Entry 6EL8 (X-ray diffraction, 1.61 A resolution); this record covers chains A and C of the 3 polymer chains in the assembly.

# Chain A
Protein: Forkhead box protein N1
Organism: Homo sapiens
UniProt: O15353 (FOXN1_HUMAN); numbering as in UniProt (aligned over 270-366)
Sequence (99 residues; each row starts with the number of its first residue):
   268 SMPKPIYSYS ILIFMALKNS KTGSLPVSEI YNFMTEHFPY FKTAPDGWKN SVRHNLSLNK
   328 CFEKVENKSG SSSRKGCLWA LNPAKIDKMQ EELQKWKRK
Disordered / not traced: 268, 337-341, 363-366
Differences from the reference sequence: expression tag (268-269)
Swiss-Prot annotation at these positions:
  - DNA-binding region: Lys271 (Fork-head)
  - natural variant: Arg320 (R320W: In TIDAND and TLIND), His321 (H321N: In TLIND; uncertain significance), Leu325 (L325P: In TLIND; uncertain significance)

# Chain C
Molecule: 13-nt DNA strand
Sequence (13 nucleotides; row label = number of the first residue in the row):
     1 TGAAGACGCC ACC

# Chain A / chain C interface
Contacting residue pairs - 12 pairs, chain A then chain C:
  Lys271(A) with DA6(C), salt bridge to the phosphate
  Ser275(A) with DG5(C), phosphate contact
  Tyr276(A) with DG5(C), hydrogen bond to the phosphate; DA6(C), hydrogen bond to the phosphate
  Asn317(A) with DC7(C), base contact; DG8(C), hydrogen bond to the base; DC9(C), base contact
  Ser318(A) with DA6(C), hydrogen bond to the base; DC7(C), base contact
  His321(A) with DG5(C), base contact
  Lys342(A) with DC12(C), phosphate contact; DC13(C), sugar contact
Also at the interface, not in a pair above, chain A (10 interface residues in all): Tyr274, Gly314, Arg320
Also at the interface, not in a pair above, chain C (8 interface residues in all): DA4

# Summary
10 residues of chain A face 8 of chain C across their interface, with 4 hydrogen bonds and 1 salt bridge.
Polar pairs include Asn317(A)-DG8(C), Ser318(A)-DA6(C) and Tyr276(A)-DG5(C). From UniProt: a DNA-binding
region on chain A.
Chain A is Forkhead box protein N1 (Homo sapiens) and chain C is a 13-nt DNA strand; the structure, Crystal
structure of the Forkhead domain of human FOXN1 in complex with DNA, was determined by X-ray diffraction.
